Entry 9F34 (electron microscopy, 3.09 A resolution); this record covers chains B and E of the 5 polymer chains in the assembly.

[Chain B]
Name: Guanine nucleotide-binding protein G(I)/G(S)/G(T) subunit beta-1
From: Rattus norvegicus
Reference sequence: P54311 (GBB1_RAT); residue numbers follow UniProt; this construct covers 2-340
Chain sequence (355 residues; each row starts with the number of its first residue; numbers below 1 keep their minus sign (Met-14 is residue -14)):
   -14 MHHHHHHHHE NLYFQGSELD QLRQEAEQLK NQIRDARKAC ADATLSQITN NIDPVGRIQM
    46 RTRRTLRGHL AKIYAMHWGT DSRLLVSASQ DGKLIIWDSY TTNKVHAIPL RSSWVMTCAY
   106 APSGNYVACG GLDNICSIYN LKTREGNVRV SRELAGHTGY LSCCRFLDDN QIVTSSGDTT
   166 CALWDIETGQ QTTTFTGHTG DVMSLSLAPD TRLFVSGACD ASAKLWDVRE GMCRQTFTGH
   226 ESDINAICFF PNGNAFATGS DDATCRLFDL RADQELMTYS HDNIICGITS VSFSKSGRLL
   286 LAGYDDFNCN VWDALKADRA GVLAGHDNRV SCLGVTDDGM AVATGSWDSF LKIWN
Disordered / not traced: -14 to 3
Construct notes: initiating methionine (-14); expression tag (-13 to 1)
UniProt features mapped onto this chain:
  - modified residue: Ser2 (N-acetylserine), His266 (Phosphohistidine)

[Chain E]
Name: Antibody scFv16
From: Mus musculus
Notes: antibody fragment or engineered binder
Chain sequence (259 residues; each row starts with the number of its first residue; numbering starts at 0):
     0 MDVQLVESGG GLVQPGGSRK LSCSASGFAF SSFGMHWVRQ APEKGLEWVA YISSGSGTIY
    60 YADTVKGRFT ISRDDPKNTL FLQMTSLRSE DTAMYYCVRS IYYYGSSPFD FWGQGTTLTV
   120 SSGGGGSGGG GSGGGGSDIV MTQATSSVPV TPGESVSISC RSSKSLLHSN GNTYLYWFLQ
   180 RPGQSPQLLI YRMSNLASGV PDRFSGSGSG TAFTLTISRL EAEDVGVYYC MQHLEYPLTF
   240 GAGTKLELKG SLEVLFQGP
Disordered / not traced: 0-1, 121-135, 248-258
Cystine bridges: Cys159-Cys229

[Chain B / chain E interface]
Contacting residue pairs - 12 pairs, chain B then chain E:
  Asp66(B) with Tyr103(E)
  Arg68(B) with Tyr103(E)
  Leu69(B) with Tyr103(E), hydrophobic
  Val90(B) with Tyr102(E), hydrophobic
  Arg129(B) with Val2(E); Arg98(E), hydrogen bond (backbone-side chain); Phe110(E)
  Glu130(B) with Gly26(E); Phe27(E); Ala28(E), hydrogen bond (backbone-backbone); Phe32(E)
  Gly131(B) with Phe32(E)
Other interface residues (no listed pair), chain B (10 interface residues in all): Asp83, His91, Asn132
Other interface residues (no listed pair), chain E (10 interface residues in all): Ser31

[In short]
The chain B/chain E interface involves 10 residues from each chain, with 2 hydrogen bonds. Among the polar
pairs are Arg129(B)-Arg98(E) and Glu130(B)-Ala28(E).
Here chain B is Guanine nucleotide-binding protein G(I)/G(S)/G(T) subunit beta-1 (Rattus norvegicus) and chain
E is Antibody scFv16 (Mus musculus). Entry 9F34 (Cryo-EM structure of Dopamine 3 receptor:Go complex bound to
bitopic FOB02-04A - Conformation B) was determined by electron microscopy, deposited together with 9F33.
